Entry 8EH9 (electron microscopy, 3.90 A resolution); this record covers chains I and J of the 8 polymer chains in the assembly.

# Chain I
Protein: DNA-directed RNA polymerase subunit beta
Source organism: Escherichia coli
Notes: EC 2.7.7.6
UniProt: P0A8V4 (RPOB_ECO57); residue numbers follow UniProt; this construct covers 1-1342
Sequence (1342 residues; numbered 1 to 1342; the number before each row is that of its first residue):
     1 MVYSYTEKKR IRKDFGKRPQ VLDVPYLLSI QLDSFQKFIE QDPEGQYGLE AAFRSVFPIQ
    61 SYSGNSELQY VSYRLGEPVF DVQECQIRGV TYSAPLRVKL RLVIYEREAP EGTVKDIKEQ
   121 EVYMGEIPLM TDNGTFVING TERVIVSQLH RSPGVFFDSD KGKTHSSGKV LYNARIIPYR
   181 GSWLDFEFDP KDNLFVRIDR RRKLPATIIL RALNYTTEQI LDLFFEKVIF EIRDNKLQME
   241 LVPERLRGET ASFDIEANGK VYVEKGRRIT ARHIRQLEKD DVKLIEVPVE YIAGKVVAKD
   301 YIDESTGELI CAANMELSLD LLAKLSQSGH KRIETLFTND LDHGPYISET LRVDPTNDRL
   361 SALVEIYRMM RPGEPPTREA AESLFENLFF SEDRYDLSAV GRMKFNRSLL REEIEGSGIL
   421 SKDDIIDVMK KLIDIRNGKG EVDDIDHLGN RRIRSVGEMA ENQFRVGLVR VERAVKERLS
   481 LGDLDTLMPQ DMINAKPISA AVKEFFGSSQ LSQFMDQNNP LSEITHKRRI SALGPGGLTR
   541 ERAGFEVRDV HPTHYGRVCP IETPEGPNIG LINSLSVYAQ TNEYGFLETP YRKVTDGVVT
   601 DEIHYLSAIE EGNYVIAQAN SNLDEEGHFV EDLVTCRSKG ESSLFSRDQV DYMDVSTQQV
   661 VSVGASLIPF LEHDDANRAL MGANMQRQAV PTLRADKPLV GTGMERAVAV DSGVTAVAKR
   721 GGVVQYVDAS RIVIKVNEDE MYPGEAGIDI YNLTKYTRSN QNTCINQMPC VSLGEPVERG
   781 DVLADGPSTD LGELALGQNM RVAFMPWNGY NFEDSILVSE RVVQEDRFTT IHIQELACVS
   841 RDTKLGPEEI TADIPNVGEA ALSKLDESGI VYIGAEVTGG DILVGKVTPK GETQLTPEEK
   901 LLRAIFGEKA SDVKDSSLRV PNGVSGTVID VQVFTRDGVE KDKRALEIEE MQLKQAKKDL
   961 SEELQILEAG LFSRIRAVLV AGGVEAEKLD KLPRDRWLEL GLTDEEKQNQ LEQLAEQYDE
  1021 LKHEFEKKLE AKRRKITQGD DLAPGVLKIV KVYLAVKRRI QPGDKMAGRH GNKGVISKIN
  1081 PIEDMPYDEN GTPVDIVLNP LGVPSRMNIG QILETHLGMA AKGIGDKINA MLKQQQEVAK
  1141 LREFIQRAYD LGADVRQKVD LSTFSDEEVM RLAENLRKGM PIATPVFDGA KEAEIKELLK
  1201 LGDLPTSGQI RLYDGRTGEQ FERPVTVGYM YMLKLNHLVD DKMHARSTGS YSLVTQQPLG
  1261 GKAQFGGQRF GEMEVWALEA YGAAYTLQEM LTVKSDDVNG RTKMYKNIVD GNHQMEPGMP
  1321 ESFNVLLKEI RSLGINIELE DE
Not modelled in the structure: 1, 891-914, 1342
Residues lining bound ligands: chapso (1N7): Q46, Y47, Y179, S398, A399, V400, R452, E458, E583, Y584
UniProt features mapped onto this chain:
  - modified residue (N6-acetyllysine): K1022, K1200

# Chain J
Protein: DNA-directed RNA polymerase subunit beta'
Source organism: Escherichia coli
Notes: EC 2.7.7.6
UniProt: C3SIA2 (C3SIA2_ECOLX); residue numbers follow UniProt; this construct covers 2-1407
Sequence (1407 residues; numbered 1 to 1407; the number before each row is that of its first residue):
     1 VKDLLKFLKA QTKTEEFDAI KIALASPDMI RSWSFGEVKK PETINYRTFK PERDGLFCAR
    61 IFGPVKDYEC LCGKYKRLKH RGVICEKCGV EVTQTKVRRE RMGHIELASP TAHIWFLKSL
   121 PSRIGLLLDM PLRDIERVLY FESYVVIEGG MTNLERQQIL TEEQYLDALE EFGDEFDAKM
   181 GAEAIQALLK SMDLEQECEQ LREELNETNS ETKRKKLTKR IKLLEAFVQS GNKPEWMILT
   241 VLPVLPPDLR PLVPLDGGRF ATSDLNDLYR RVINRNNRLK RLLDLAAPDI IVRNEKRMLQ
   301 EAVDALLDNG RRGRAITGSN KRPLKSLADM IKGKQGRFRQ NLLGKRVDYS GRSVITVGPY
   361 LRLHQCGLPK KMALELFKPF IYGKLELRGL ATTIKAAKKM VEREEAVVWD ILDEVIREHP
   421 VLLNRAPTLH RLGIQAFEPV LIEGKAIQLH PLVCAAYNAD FDGDQMAVHV PLTLEAQLEA
   481 RALMMSTNNI LSPANGEPII VPSQDVVLGL YYMTRDCVNA KGEGMVLTGP KEAERLYRSG
   541 LASLHARVKV RITEYEKDAN GELVAKTSLK DTTVGRAILW MIVPKGLPYS IVNQALGKKA
   601 ISKMLNTCYR ILGLKPTVIF ADQIMYTGFA YAARSGASVG IDDMVIPEKK HEIISEAEAE
   661 VAEIQEQFQS GLVTAGERYN KVIDIWAAAN DRVSKAMMDN LQTETVINRD GQEEKQVSFN
   721 SIYMMADSGA RGSAAQIRQL AGMRGLMAKP DGSIIETPIT ANFREGLNVL QYFISTHGAR
   781 KGLADTALKT ANSGYLTRRL VDVAQDLVVT EDDCGTHEGI MMTPVIEGGD VKEPLRDRVL
   841 GRVTAEDVLK PGTADILVPR NTLLHEQWCD LLEENSVDAV KVRSVVSCDT DFGVCAHCYG
   901 RDLARGHIIN KGEAIGVIAA QSIGEPGTQL TMRTFHIGGA ASRAAAESSI QVKNKGSIKL
   961 SNVKSVVNSS GKLVITSRNT ELKLIDEFGR TKESYKVPYG AVLAKGDGEQ VAGGETVANW
  1021 DPHTMPVITE VSGFVRFTDM IDGQTITRQT DELTGLSSLV VLDSAERTAG GKDLRPALKI
  1081 VDAQGNDVLI PGTDMPAQYF LPGKAIVQLE DGVQISSGDT LARIPQESGG TKDITGGLPR
  1141 VADLFEARRP KEPAILAEIS GIVSFGKETK GKRRLVITPV DGSDPYEEMI PKWRQLNVFE
  1201 GERVERGDVI SDGPEAPHDI LRLRGVHAVT RYIVNEVQDV YRLQGVKIND KHIEVIVRQM
  1261 LRKATIVNAG SSDFLEGEQV EYSRVKIANR ELEANGKVGA TYSRDLLGIT KASLATESFI
  1321 SAASFQETTR VLTEAAVAGK RDELRGLKEN VIVGRLIPAG TGYAYHQDRM RRRAAGEAPA
  1381 APQVTAEDAS ASLAELLNAG LGGSDNE
Not modelled in the structure: 1-15, 1374-1407
Sequence notes: expression tag (1)
Metal / ion sites: Zn2+ site 1: C70, C72, C85, C88; Mg2+: D460 (shared with 2 residues of chain R); Zn2+ site 2: C814, C888, C895, C898

# Interface between chain I and chain J
Pairs across the interface (371; chain I residue first):
  S166(I) - K1151(J)
  S167(I) - S1064(J)
  S167(I) - A1065(J)
  G168(I) - A1065(J)
  K169(I) - A1065(J)  hydrogen bond (side chain-backbone)
  K169(I) - R1067(J)
  T250(I) - I1041(J)
  T250(I) - D1042(J)  hydrogen bond
  R268(I) - D1042(J)
  R272(I) - E1052(J)
  D340(I) - Q1044(J)
  F545(I) - L788(J)
  F545(I) - K789(J)
  R548(I) - R780(J)
  R548(I) - L788(J)
  D549(I) - K749(J)
  D549(I) - P750(J)
  D549(I) - H777(J)  salt bridge
  V550(I) - F773(J)  hydrophobic
  V550(I) - T776(J)
  V550(I) - H777(J)
  H551(I) - F773(J)
  Y555(I) - V769(J)
  Y555(I) - F773(J)  hydrophobic
  P560(I) - F773(J)  hydrophobic
  P560(I) - T776(J)
  P560(I) - R780(J)  hydrogen bond (backbone-side chain)
  I561(I) - Y772(J)  hydrophobic
  I561(I) - T776(J)
  I561(I) - R780(J)
  E562(I) - R780(J)
  T563(I) - R780(J)
  E565(I) - L783(J)
  G566(I) - A787(J)
  G566(I) - L788(J)
  P567(I) - L788(J)
  I569(I) - L783(J)  hydrophobic
  I569(I) - L788(J)  hydrophobic
  N573(I) - R780(J)
  Q618(I) - V769(J)
  Q618(I) - L770(J)
  N620(I) - N768(J)  hydrogen bond
  S642(I) - L770(J)
  T657(I) - V769(J)
  V660(I) - V769(J)  hydrophobic
  L671(I) - Y772(J)
  E672(I) - G766(J)
  E672(I) - L767(J)  hydrogen bond (backbone-backbone)
  H673(I) - F763(J)  hydrogen bond (side chain-backbone)
  H673(I) - R764(J)
  H673(I) - E765(J)
  H673(I) - G766(J)
  D674(I) - Y772(J)  hydrogen bond (backbone-side chain)
  D675(I) - R744(J)  salt bridge
  D675(I) - F763(J)
  D675(I) - Y772(J)
  D675(I) - S775(J)
  D675(I) - G938(J)
  A676(I) - Y772(J)  hydrogen bond (backbone-side chain)
  A676(I) - A779(J)  hydrophobic
  N677(I) - A779(J)
  N677(I) - L783(J)
  N677(I) - F935(J)  hydrogen bond (side chain-backbone)
  N677(I) - G938(J)
  R678(I) - F935(J)
  A679(I) - Y772(J)
  L680(I) - L783(J)  hydrophobic
  F804(I) - S638(J)  hydrogen bond (backbone-side chain)
  M805(I) - A633(J)
  P806(I) - D505(J)
  P806(I) - A632(J)
  P806(I) - A633(J)
  W807(I) - A633(J)  hydrophobic
  N808(I) - P359(J)
  N808(I) - F629(J)
  N808(I) - A633(J)
  G809(I) - V357(J)
  G809(I) - P359(J)
  G809(I) - D505(J)
  G809(I) - F629(J)
  Y810(I) - P359(J)
  Y810(I) - Y360(J)
  F812(I) - V357(J)  hydrophobic
  F812(I) - P451(J)  hydrophobic
  F812(I) - S503(J)
  F812(I) - Q504(J)  hydrogen bond (backbone-side chain)
  F812(I) - F629(J)  hydrophobic
  E813(I) - D460(J)
  E813(I) - F461(J)
  E813(I) - Q504(J)  hydrogen bond (backbone-side chain)
  S815(I) - V357(J)
  S815(I) - F461(J)
  R841(I) - D256(J)  salt bridge
  K844(I) - F49(J)
  G923(I) - K445(J)
  Q1061(I) - K445(J)
  P1062(I) - A446(J)
  G1063(I) - V354(J)
  K1065(I) - D462(J)
  K1065(I) - G463(J)
  K1073(I) - D462(J)  salt bridge
  V1075(I) - V354(J)  hydrophobic
  V1075(I) - I355(J)
  V1075(I) - T356(J)
  V1075(I) - F461(J)  hydrogen bond (backbone-backbone)
  V1075(I) - G463(J)
  I1076(I) - T356(J)
  S1077(I) - T356(J)
  N1099(I) - Q504(J)
  P1100(I) - A637(J)
  P1100(I) - V639(J)
  P1100(I) - M725(J)  hydrophobic
  L1101(I) - Q504(J)
  L1101(I) - L508(J)  hydrophobic
  L1101(I) - M725(J)  hydrophobic
  L1101(I) - A730(J)  hydrophobic
  L1101(I) - R731(J)  hydrogen bond (backbone-side chain)
  G1102(I) - R731(J)
  V1103(I) - V639(J)  hydrophobic
  P1104(I) - M725(J)  hydrophobic
  P1104(I) - Q736(J)
  P1104(I) - L740(J)  hydrophobic
  S1105(I) - R731(J)  hydrogen bond (side chain-backbone)
  S1105(I) - G732(J)  hydrogen bond (side chain-backbone)
  S1105(I) - Q736(J)
  S1105(I) - H936(J)
  R1106(I) - R731(J)
  M1107(I) - Q739(J)
  M1107(I) - L740(J)  hydrophobic
  M1107(I) - F763(J)  hydrophobic
  M1107(I) - H936(J)
  M1107(I) - I937(J)
  M1107(I) - G938(J)
  I1109(I) - I641(J)  hydrophobic
  I1109(I) - M644(J)  hydrophobic
  I1109(I) - L740(J)  hydrophobic
  I1109(I) - F763(J)  hydrophobic
  I1112(I) - V639(J)  hydrophobic
  I1112(I) - G640(J)
  I1112(I) - I641(J)
  L1113(I) - I641(J)  hydrophobic
  H1116(I) - I641(J)  hydrogen bond (side chain-backbone)
  F1187(I) - L767(J)
  F1187(I) - N768(J)
  F1187(I) - V769(J)  hydrophobic
  F1187(I) - Y772(J)  hydrophobic
  E1192(I) - I641(J)
  E1192(I) - R764(J)  salt bridge
  K1196(I) - I641(J)
  K1196(I) - D642(J)  salt bridge
  S1207(I) - D642(J)
  E1219(I) - R538(J)
  E1219(I) - R634(J)  salt bridge
  F1221(I) - A633(J)
  F1221(I) - R634(J)
  E1222(I) - Y512(J)  hydrogen bond
  E1222(I) - Y537(J)  hydrogen bond
  E1222(I) - R634(J)
  E1222(I) - S635(J)
  R1223(I) - Y512(J)
  R1223(I) - S635(J)
  R1223(I) - G636(J)
  R1223(I) - A637(J)
  R1223(I) - F719(J)
  R1223(I) - M724(J)
  P1224(I) - S638(J)
  V1225(I) - G636(J)
  V1225(I) - S638(J)
  T1226(I) - S638(J)  hydrogen bond (backbone-side chain)
  T1226(I) - V639(J)  hydrogen bond (side chain-backbone)
  T1226(I) - G640(J)
  V1239(I) - S353(J)
  V1239(I) - K445(J)
  D1240(I) - K445(J)
  K1242(I) - R352(J)
  K1242(I) - V354(J)
  K1242(I) - Q465(J)
  M1243(I) - R352(J)
  M1243(I) - M372(J)  hydrophobic
  M1243(I) - K445(J)
  H1244(I) - G351(J)
  H1244(I) - R352(J)  hydrogen bond (backbone-backbone)
  H1244(I) - M372(J)
  A1245(I) - S350(J)
  A1245(I) - G351(J)
  A1245(I) - M372(J)
  A1245(I) - E375(J)
  R1246(I) - D348(J)  salt bridge
  R1246(I) - Y349(J)  hydrogen bond (backbone-backbone)
  R1246(I) - S350(J)  hydrogen bond (backbone-backbone)
  R1246(I) - E375(J)
  S1247(I) - E375(J)  hydrogen bond (backbone-side chain)
  Y1251(I) - D348(J)  hydrogen bond
  L1253(I) - R99(J)  hydrogen bond (backbone-side chain)
  L1253(I) - D248(J)
  L1253(I) - P251(J)  hydrophobic
  V1254(I) - R99(J)  hydrogen bond (backbone-side chain)
  V1254(I) - L249(J)
  V1254(I) - R337(J)
  T1255(I) - R99(J)
  Q1256(I) - R99(J)
  Q1257(I) - N341(J)  hydrogen bond
  Q1257(I) - K345(J)
  P1258(I) - R346(J)
  P1258(I) - D348(J)
  L1259(I) - R346(J)
  G1260(I) - R346(J)
  F1265(I) - E375(J)
  G1267(I) - R346(J)  hydrogen bond (backbone-side chain)
  G1267(I) - V347(J)
  G1267(I) - S350(J)
  Q1268(I) - R346(J)
  Q1268(I) - V347(J)  hydrogen bond (backbone-backbone)
  Q1268(I) - S350(J)  hydrogen bond (backbone-side chain)
  Q1268(I) - G351(J)  hydrogen bond (side chain-backbone)
  Q1268(I) - R352(J)
  Q1268(I) - A467(J)
  R1269(I) - R339(J)  hydrogen bond (side chain-backbone)
  R1269(I) - Q340(J)  hydrogen bond (side chain-backbone)
  R1269(I) - G344(J)  hydrogen bond (side chain-backbone)
  R1269(I) - K345(J)
  R1269(I) - R346(J)
  F1270(I) - G344(J)
  F1270(I) - K345(J)  hydrogen bond (backbone-backbone)
  F1270(I) - V347(J)  hydrophobic
  F1270(I) - I434(J)  hydrophobic
  F1270(I) - H469(J)
  G1271(I) - L343(J)
  G1271(I) - G344(J)
  E1272(I) - L343(J)
  E1272(I) - R798(J)  salt bridge
  M1273(I) - T428(J)
  E1274(I) - N424(J)  hydrogen bond
  E1274(I) - R425(J)
  E1274(I) - A426(J)
  E1274(I) - T428(J)
  E1274(I) - I434(J)
  V1275(I) - L343(J)
  W1276(I) - R798(J)
  W1276(I) - V801(J)  hydrophobic
  W1276(I) - V917(J)
  W1276(I) - Q921(J)
  A1277(I) - T428(J)
  A1277(I) - I434(J)  hydrophobic
  A1277(I) - Q921(J)
  L1278(I) - I434(J)  hydrophobic
  L1278(I) - M484(J)  hydrophobic
  E1279(I) - A914(J)
  E1279(I) - L1347(J)
  E1279(I) - I1357(J)
  A1280(I) - R431(J)
  A1280(I) - V917(J)  hydrophobic
  A1280(I) - I918(J)  hydrophobic
  A1280(I) - Q921(J)
  Y1281(I) - R431(J)  hydrogen bond (side chain-backbone)
  Y1281(I) - L432(J)
  Y1281(I) - I434(J)  hydrogen bond (side chain-backbone)
  Y1281(I) - L483(J)
  Y1281(I) - M484(J)  hydrophobic
  Y1281(I) - N489(J)  hydrogen bond
  G1282(I) - G1360(J)
  G1282(I) - T1361(J)  hydrogen bond (backbone-backbone)
  A1283(I) - E479(J)
  A1283(I) - L483(J)
  A1283(I) - M484(J)  hydrophobic
  A1284(I) - E479(J)
  A1284(I) - L1356(J)  hydrophobic
  A1284(I) - I1357(J)  hydrophobic
  A1284(I) - T1361(J)
  A1284(I) - G1362(J)
  Y1285(I) - E475(J)
  Y1285(I) - E479(J)  hydrogen bond (backbone-side chain)
  Y1285(I) - L1356(J)  hydrophobic
  Y1285(I) - T1361(J)
  T1286(I) - A476(J)
  T1286(I) - E479(J)  hydrogen bond (backbone-side chain)
  L1287(I) - I1357(J)  hydrophobic
  Q1288(I) - G1354(J)
  Q1288(I) - R1355(J)
  Q1288(I) - L1356(J)
  E1289(I) - V470(J)
  E1289(I) - P471(J)
  E1289(I) - L472(J)  hydrogen bond (side chain-backbone)
  E1289(I) - T473(J)  hydrogen bond (side chain-backbone)
  E1289(I) - A476(J)
  M1290(I) - V347(J)
  M1290(I) - H469(J)
  L1291(I) - L342(J)
  L1291(I) - K345(J)
  L1291(I) - V1351(J)
  T1292(I) - G1354(J)  hydrogen bond (side chain-backbone)
  K1294(I) - V347(J)
  K1294(I) - D348(J)
  K1294(I) - Y349(J)
  K1294(I) - V470(J)  hydrogen bond (side chain-backbone)
  K1294(I) - L472(J)
  S1295(I) - K345(J)
  S1295(I) - R346(J)
  D1296(I) - K345(J)
  M1304(I) - L472(J)  hydrophobic
  M1304(I) - T473(J)
  Y1305(I) - Y349(J)
  Y1305(I) - P379(J)  hydrophobic
  Y1305(I) - Y382(J)
  I1308(I) - P379(J)  hydrophobic
  I1308(I) - L472(J)  hydrophobic
  V1309(I) - P379(J)
  V1309(I) - Y382(J)
  V1309(I) - G383(J)
  H1313(I) - F380(J)
  H1313(I) - L472(J)
  H1313(I) - L474(J)
  Q1314(I) - T473(J)
  M1315(I) - T473(J)
  M1319(I) - F17(J)  hydrophobic
  P1320(I) - V1353(J)
  E1321(I) - R99(J)  salt bridge
  S1322(I) - N341(J)  hydrogen bond (side chain-backbone)
  S1322(I) - L342(J)
  F1323(I) - I20(J)  hydrophobic
  F1323(I) - L342(J)
  F1323(I) - I1352(J)  hydrophobic
  V1325(I) - R99(J)
  V1325(I) - L249(J)  hydrophobic
  V1325(I) - R337(J)
  L1326(I) - I331(J)  hydrophobic
  L1326(I) - F338(J)  hydrophobic
  L1326(I) - L342(J)  hydrophobic
  K1328(I) - R99(J)
  K1328(I) - E100(J)  hydrogen bond (side chain-backbone)
  K1328(I) - M102(J)
  K1328(I) - L245(J)
  K1328(I) - L249(J)
  E1329(I) - L245(J)
  E1329(I) - L327(J)
  E1329(I) - M330(J)
  E1329(I) - I331(J)
  E1329(I) - R337(J)  salt bridge
  R1331(I) - W33(J)
  R1331(I) - P243(J)
  S1332(I) - P243(J)
  S1332(I) - L245(J)
  S1332(I) - Y269(J)  hydrogen bond
  S1332(I) - L327(J)
  L1333(I) - W115(J)  hydrophobic
  L1333(I) - P243(J)
  L1333(I) - L307(J)  hydrophobic
  L1333(I) - L327(J)  hydrophobic
  G1334(I) - L24(J)
  G1334(I) - A25(J)  hydrogen bond (backbone-backbone)
  G1334(I) - H113(J)  hydrogen bond (backbone-side chain)
  I1335(I) - I22(J)  hydrophobic
  I1335(I) - A23(J)
  I1335(I) - W33(J)
  I1335(I) - F116(J)  hydrophobic
  I1335(I) - A1336(J)  hydrophobic
  N1336(I) - K21(J)
  N1336(I) - I22(J)
  N1336(I) - A23(J)  hydrogen bond (backbone-backbone)
  N1336(I) - L24(J)
  N1336(I) - M29(J)  hydrogen bond
  N1336(I) - W33(J)
  I1337(I) - I20(J)  hydrophobic
  I1337(I) - K21(J)
  E1338(I) - I20(J)
  E1338(I) - K21(J)  hydrogen bond (backbone-backbone)
  L1339(I) - F17(J)  hydrophobic
  E1340(I) - F17(J)
  E1340(I) - A19(J)  hydrogen bond (backbone-backbone)
  E1340(I) - K21(J)
  D1341(I) - D18(J)
Also at the interface, not in a pair above, chain I (169 interface residues in all): P552, H554, G570, M681, N811, D814, G1074, K1191, T1206, Q1209, T1248, I1330
Also at the interface, not in a pair above, chain J (193 interface residues in all): E16, L239, V244, P246, G358, L376, K378, K398, L422, H430, Q435, Q448, C454, Q477, L544, A630, D643, S721, I722, A784, T797, E913, G1043, F1319, L1332, A1359

# Summary
169 residues of chain I and 193 residues of chain J are in contact, with 57 hydrogen bonds and 11 salt
bridges. Among the polar pairs are D549(I)-H777(J), D675(I)-R744(J) and R841(I)-D256(J). Chain I binds chapso.
C70(J), C72(J), C85(J) and C88(J) form the Zn2+ site 1.
Here chain I is DNA-directed RNA polymerase subunit beta and chain J is DNA-directed RNA polymerase subunit
beta', both from Escherichia coli. Entry 8EH9 (Cryo-EM structure of his-elemental paused elongation complex
with a folded TL and a rotated RH-FL (2)) was determined by electron microscopy (same publication as 8EG7,
8EG8, 8EGB, 8EH8, 8EHA, 8EHF and 8EHI).
